8UN1 - chains N and T of the 21 polymer chains in the assembly; structure by electron microscopy, 3.90 A resolution.

# Chain N (and T)
Protein: T33-ml23-redesigned-tandem-BMC-T-fold
Source organism: synthetic construct
Notes: chain T of this document is another copy of the same molecule, construct and numbering; everything in this record applies to it too
Chain sequence (190 residues; numbered 16 to 205; the number before each row is that of its first residue):
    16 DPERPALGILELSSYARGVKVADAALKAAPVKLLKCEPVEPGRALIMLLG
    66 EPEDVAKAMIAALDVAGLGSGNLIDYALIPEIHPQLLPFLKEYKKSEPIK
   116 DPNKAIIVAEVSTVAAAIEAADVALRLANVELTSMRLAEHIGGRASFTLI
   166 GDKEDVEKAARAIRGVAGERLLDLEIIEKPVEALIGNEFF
Unresolved in the structure: 204-205

# Interface between chain N and chain T
Contacting residue pairs - 10 pairs, chain N then chain T:
  E190(N) - A31(T)
  E190(N) - R32(T)
  E190(N) - K35(T)
  I192(N) - V34(T)  hydrophobic
  K194(N) - D38(T)
  K194(N) - K42(T)  hydrogen bond (backbone-side chain)
  V196(N) - D38(T)
  V196(N) - L41(T)  hydrophobic
  E203(N) - Y30(T)  hydrogen bond (backbone-side chain)
  E203(N) - C51(T)
Also at the interface, not in a pair above, chain N (12 interface residues in all): V123, E125, H155, R159, P195, A198, N202
Also at the interface, not in a pair above, chain T (11 interface residues in all): E55, R58

# Overview
12 residues of chain N face 11 of chain T across their interface; the contacts include 2 hydrogen bonds. Among
the polar pairs are K194(N)-K42(T) and E203(N)-Y30(T).
Both chains are T33-ml23-redesigned-tandem-BMC-T-fold (synthetic construct). Entry 8UN1 (T33-ml23 Assembly
Intermediate - Designed Tetrahedral Protein Cage Using Machine Learning Algorithms) was determined by electron
microscopy (same publication as 8UF0, 8UI2, 8UJA, 8UKM, 8UMP and 8UMR).
